2SEB - chains A and E of the 4 polymer chains in the assembly; structure by X-ray diffraction, 2.50 A resolution.

== Chain A ==
Molecule: HLA class II histocompatibility antigen
Organism: Homo sapiens
Notes: fragment: extracellular domain
UniProtKB: P01903 (2DRA_HUMAN); residues 1-181 here correspond to UniProt positions 26-206 (UniProt number = residue number + 25)
Amino-acid sequence (181 residues; row label = number of the first residue in the row):
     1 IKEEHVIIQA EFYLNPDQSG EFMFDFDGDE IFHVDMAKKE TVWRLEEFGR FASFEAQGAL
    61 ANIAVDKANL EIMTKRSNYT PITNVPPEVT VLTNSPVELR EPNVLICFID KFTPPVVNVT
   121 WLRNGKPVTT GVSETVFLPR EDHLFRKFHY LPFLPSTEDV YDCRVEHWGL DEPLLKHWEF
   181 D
Not modelled in the structure: 181
Disulfides: Cys107-Cys163
Covalent attachments: N-acetylglucosamine (NAG) linked to Asn118
Swiss-Prot annotation at these positions:
  - region: Glu179 to Asp181 (Connecting peptide)
  - site: Gln9 (Self- and pathogen-derived peptide antigen), Gly49 (Self-peptide antigen), Phe51 (Self- and pathogen-derived peptide antigen), Ala52 (Self-peptide antigen), Ser53 (Self- and pathogen-derived peptide antigen), Glu55 (Pathogen-derived peptide antigen), Asn62 (Self- and pathogen-derived peptide antigen), Asn69 (Pathogen-derived peptide antigen), Arg76 (Self- and pathogen-derived peptide antigen)
  - glycosylation (N-linked (GlcNAc...) asparagine): Asn78, Asn118
Reported in the primary citation:
  - contacts within the chain: Gly58-Asn62 (water-mediated contact)

== Chain E ==
Molecule: Peptide from collagen II
Organism: Homo sapiens
UniProtKB: P02458 (CO2A1_HUMAN); numbering as in UniProt (aligned over 1169-1178)
Amino-acid sequence (12 residues; numbered 1168 to 1179; the number before each row is that of its first residue):
  1168 AYMRADAAAG GA
Construct notes: conflict Ala1174 (Gln in P02458)

== Chain A / chain E interface ==
Residue-residue contacts (29; chain A residue first):
  Gln9(A) - Arg1171(E)
  Gln9(A) - Ala1172(E)
  Gln9(A) - Asp1173(E)  hydrogen bond (side chain-backbone)
  Glu11(A) - Ala1175(E)
  Phe22(A) - Ala1172(E)  hydrophobic
  Phe24(A) - Arg1171(E)
  Phe32(A) - Met1170(E)  hydrophobic
  Phe51(A) - Ala1168(E)
  Ala52(A) - Ala1168(E)
  Ser53(A) - Ala1168(E)  hydrogen bond (backbone-backbone)
  Ser53(A) - Tyr1169(E)
  Ser53(A) - Met1170(E)  hydrogen bond (backbone-backbone)
  Phe54(A) - Tyr1169(E)
  Phe54(A) - Met1170(E)
  Phe54(A) - Ala1172(E)  hydrophobic
  Glu55(A) - Tyr1169(E)
  Asn62(A) - Asp1173(E)
  Asn62(A) - Ala1174(E)
  Asn62(A) - Ala1175(E)  hydrogen bond (side chain-backbone)
  Val65(A) - Ala1175(E)
  Val65(A) - Ala1176(E)
  Val65(A) - Gly1177(E)
  Asp66(A) - Ala1175(E)
  Asn69(A) - Ala1176(E)  hydrogen bond (side chain-backbone)
  Asn69(A) - Gly1177(E)
  Asn69(A) - Gly1178(E)  hydrogen bond (side chain-backbone)
  Ile72(A) - Gly1178(E)
  Ile72(A) - Ala1179(E)
  Arg76(A) - Ala1179(E)
Other interface residues (no listed pair), chain A (18 interface residues in all): Ile31, Trp43
Interface features reported in the paper:
  - interface residues, chain A: Asn62(A)

== Summary ==
18 residues of chain A and 12 residues of chain E are in contact; the contacts include 6 hydrogen bonds. Among
the polar pairs are Gln9(A)-Asp1173(E), Asn62(A)-Ala1175(E) and Asn69(A)-Ala1176(E). From the paper: the
interface residue Asn62(A); contacts within the chain involving Gly58(A) and Asn62(A).
Chain A is HLA class II histocompatibility antigen and chain E is Peptide from collagen II, both from Homo
sapiens; the structure, X-ray crystal structure of HLA-DR4 complexed with a peptide from human collagen II,
was determined by X-ray diffraction.
